8G27 - chains I and C of the 3 polymer chains in the assembly; structure by electron microscopy, 3.30 A resolution.

[Chain I (and C)]
Molecule: Cellulose synthase
Source organism: Populus tremula x Populus tremuloides
Notes: EC 2.4.1.12; chain C of this document is another copy of the same molecule, construct and numbering; everything in this record applies to it too
UniProtKB: Q6J8X0 (Q6J8X0_POPPZ); residues 1-978 here = UniProt positions 1-978
Sequence (991 residues; numbered -12 to 978; the number before each row is that of its first residue; numbers below 1 keep their minus sign (Met-12 is residue -12)):
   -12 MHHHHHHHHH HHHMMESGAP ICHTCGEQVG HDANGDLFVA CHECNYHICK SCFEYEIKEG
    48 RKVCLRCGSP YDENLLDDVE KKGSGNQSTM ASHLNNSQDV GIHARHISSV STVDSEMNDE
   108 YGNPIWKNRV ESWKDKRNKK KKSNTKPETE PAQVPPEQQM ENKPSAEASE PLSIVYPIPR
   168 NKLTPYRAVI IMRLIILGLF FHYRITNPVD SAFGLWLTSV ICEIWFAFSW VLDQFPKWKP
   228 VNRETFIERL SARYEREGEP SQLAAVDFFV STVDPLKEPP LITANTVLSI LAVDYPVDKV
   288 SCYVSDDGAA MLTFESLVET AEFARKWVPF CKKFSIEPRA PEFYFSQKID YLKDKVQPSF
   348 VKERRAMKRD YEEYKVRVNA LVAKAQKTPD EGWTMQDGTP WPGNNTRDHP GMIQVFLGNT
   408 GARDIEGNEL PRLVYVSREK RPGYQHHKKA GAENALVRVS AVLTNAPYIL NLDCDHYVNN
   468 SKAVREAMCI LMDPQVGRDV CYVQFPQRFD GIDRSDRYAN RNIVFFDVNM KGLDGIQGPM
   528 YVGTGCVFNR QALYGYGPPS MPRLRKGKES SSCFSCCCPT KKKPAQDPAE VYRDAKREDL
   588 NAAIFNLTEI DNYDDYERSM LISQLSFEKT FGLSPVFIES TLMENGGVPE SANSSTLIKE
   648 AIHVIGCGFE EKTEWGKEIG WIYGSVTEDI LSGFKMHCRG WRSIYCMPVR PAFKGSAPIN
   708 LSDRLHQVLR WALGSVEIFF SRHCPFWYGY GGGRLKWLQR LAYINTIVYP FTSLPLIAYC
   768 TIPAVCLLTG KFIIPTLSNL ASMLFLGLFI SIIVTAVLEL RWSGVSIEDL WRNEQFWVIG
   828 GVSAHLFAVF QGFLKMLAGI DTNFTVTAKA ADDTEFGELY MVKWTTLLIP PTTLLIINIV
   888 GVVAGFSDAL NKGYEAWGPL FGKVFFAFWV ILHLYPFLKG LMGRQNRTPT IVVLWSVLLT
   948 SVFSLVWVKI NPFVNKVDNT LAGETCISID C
Not modelled in the structure: -12 to 156, 550-609, 847-868, 957-978 (chain C: -12 to 156, 550-609, 847-868, 956-978)
Construct notes: expression tag (-12 to 0); conflict Arg124 (Lys in Q6J8X0), Ala370 (Pro in Q6J8X0), Pro622 (Ser in Q6J8X0), Thr947 (Ala in Q6J8X0)
Residues lining bound ligands: UDP (uridine-5'-diphosphate): Ser258, Thr259, Val260, Asp294, Lys435, Lys436, Cys461, Gln714, Arg717
Reported in the primary citation:
  - binding site for UDP: Arg717
  - mutagenesis - V853L, T854S: decreased catalytic activity
  - mutagenesis - R717A, F851I, T854A, K856R: abolished catalytic activity

[Interface between chain I and chain C]
Residue-residue contacts (17; chain I residue first):
  Arg356(I) - Arg352(C)
  Glu359(I) - Tyr338(C)  hydrogen bond
  Glu359(I) - Val348(C)
  Lys362(I) - Asp337(C)  salt bridge
  Val363(I) - Leu339(C)  hydrophobic
  Val363(I) - Gln344(C)
  Asn366(I) - Lys340(C)
  Asn366(I) - Lys342(C)
  Ala367(I) - Val343(C)  hydrophobic
  Arg931(I) - Glu815(C)
  Ser943(I) - Phe796(C)
  Ser948(I) - Leu793(C)
  Ser951(I) - Leu784(C)
  Ser951(I) - Ser789(C)
  Trp954(I) - Leu784(C)
  Trp954(I) - Asn786(C)
  Val955(I) - Asn786(C)
Interface residues without a listed pair, chain I (16 interface residues in all): Thr935, Pro936, Val940, Val944
Interface residues without a listed pair, chain C (18 interface residues in all): Ile800, Ile814, Trp818

[Overview]
Chain I and chain C form an interface of 16 and 18 residues respectively, with 1 hydrogen bond and 1 salt
bridge. Among the polar pairs are Lys362(I)-Asp337(C) and Glu359(I)-Tyr338(C). From the paper: a binding site
for UDP at Arg717(I); R717A, F851I and T854A of chain I, among others, abolish catalytic activity; 6
substitutions were tested in all.
Both chains are Cellulose synthase (Populus tremula x Populus tremuloides). Entry 8G27 (Hybrid aspen cellulose
synthase-8 bound to UDP) was determined by electron microscopy, deposited together with 8G2J.
